1VOL - chains A and B of the 4 polymer chains in the assembly; structure by X-ray diffraction, 2.70 A resolution.

[Chain A]
Molecule: Protein (transcription factor iib (tfiib))
Organism: Homo sapiens
Reference sequence: Q00403 (TF2B_HUMAN); residue numbers follow UniProt; this construct covers 113-316
Sequence (204 residues; each row starts with the number of its first residue):
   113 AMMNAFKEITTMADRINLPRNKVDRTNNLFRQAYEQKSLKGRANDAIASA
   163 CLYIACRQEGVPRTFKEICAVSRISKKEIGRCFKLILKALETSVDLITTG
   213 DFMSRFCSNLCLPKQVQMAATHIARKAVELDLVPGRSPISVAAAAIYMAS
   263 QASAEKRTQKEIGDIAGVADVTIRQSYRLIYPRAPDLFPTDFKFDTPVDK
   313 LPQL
Differences from the reference sequence: conflict K134 (Ile in Q00403), R143 (Lys in Q00403), A145 (Val in Q00403)
Curated features (UniProtKB/Swiss-Prot):
  - region (Core promoter DNA-binding): K189 to R193, S249 to S252, V283 to R286
  - binding site (DNA): K152, R154, K189, K196, R248, K272, A281, T284, R286, R290
  - modified residue: K238 (N6-acetyllysine)
  - natural variant: R132 (R132Q: In a colorectal cancer sample)
  - mutagenesis: G153 (G153Q: Decreases BREd-dependent pre-initiation complex formation), R185 (R185E: Reduces interaction with SSU72; when associated with E-193 or E-200. Inhibits interaction with VP16; when associated with E-193 ...), K189 (K189E: Inhibits interaction with SSU72; when associated with E-193. Reduces interaction with SSU72; when associated with E-200. Inhibits interaction with VP16; when associated with E-200 ...), R193 (R193E: Inhibits interaction with SSU72; when associated with E-185 or E-189. Inhibits interaction with VP16; when associated with E-185 ...), K196 (K196L: Reduces interaction with VP16; when associated with L-200), K200 to L208 (Reduces the formation of the TATA box-bound TBP ternary complex), K200 (K200E: Reduces interaction with SSU72; when associated with E-185 or E-189. Inhibits interaction with VP16; when associated with E-189 ...), L208 (L208LGSGS: Does not inhibit the formation of the TATA box-bound TBP ternary complex), K238 (K238A: Abolishes autoacetylation, represses transcription activity, does not inhibit its association with chromatin to promoter-specific regions and decreases the association of GTF2F1 with chromatin ...), G247 (G247V: Inhibits interaction with TBP), V283 (V283A: Reduces DNA-binding), R286 (R286A: Reduces DNA-binding; R286E: Inhibits interaction with RNA polymerase II; when associated with E-290 and E-295), 2 further mutagenesis entries in UniProt

[Chain B]
Molecule: Protein (tata binding protein (tbp))
Organism: Arabidopsis thaliana
Reference sequence: P28147 (TBP1_ARATH); residue numbers follow UniProt; this construct covers 1-200
Sequence (200 residues; numbered 1 to 200; the number before each row is that of its first residue):
     1 MTDQGLEGSNPVDLSKHPSGIVPTLQNIVSTVNLDCKLDLKAIALQARNA
    51 EYNPKRFAAVIMRIREPKTTALIFASGKMVCTGAKSEDFSKMAARKYARI
   101 VQKLGFPAKFKDFKIQNIVGSCDVKFPIRLEGLAYSHAAFSSYEPELFPG
   151 LIYRMKVPKIVLLIFVSGKIVITGAKMRDETYKAFENIYPVLSEFRKIQQ
Not modelled in the structure: 1-11, 199-200
Curated features (UniProtKB/Swiss-Prot):
  - modified residue: T2 (N-acetylthreonine)

[Chain A / chain B interface]
Residue-residue contacts (16; chain A residue first):
  Y165(A) with E146(B)
  R169(A) with E144(B), salt bridge
  T176(A) with E146(B)
  F177(A) with E146(B), hydrogen bond (backbone-side chain); L147(B), hydrophobic
  K188(A) with E146(B), hydrogen bond (side chain-backbone); L147(B)
  G192(A) with L147(B)
  F195(A) with E144(B)
  K196(A) with S142(B); L147(B)
  D207(A) with Y135(B), hydrogen bond (backbone-side chain)
  L208(A) with E131(B); Y135(B), hydrophobic
  D243(A) with K197(B), salt bridge
  P250(A) with P145(B)
Other interface residues (no listed pair), chain A (19 interface residues in all): K200, V206, I209, P246, G247, S249, I251
Other interface residues (no listed pair), chain B (12 interface residues in all): A134, Y143, R154, V166

[In short]
19 residues of chain A face 12 of chain B across their interface; the contacts include 3 hydrogen bonds and 2
salt bridges. Polar pairs include R169(A)-E144(B), D243(A)-K197(B) and F177(A)-E146(B). Curated annotation
(UniProt) lists 10 DNA-binding residues and 20 mutagenesis sites on chain A.
Chain A is Protein (transcription factor iib (tfiib)) (Homo sapiens) and chain B is Protein (tata binding
protein (tbp)) (Arabidopsis thaliana); the structure, Tfiib (human core domain)/tbp (a.thaliana)/tata element
ternary complex, was determined by X-ray diffraction.
